PDB entry 5D4R | X-ray diffraction, 2.07 A resolution | chains A and U of the 4 polymer chains in the assembly

# Chain A
Protein: Arabinose metabolism transcriptional repressor
From: Bacillus subtilis (strain 168)
UniProtKB: P96711 (ARAR_BACSU); residue numbers follow UniProt; this construct covers 1-68
Sequence (88 residues; each row starts with the number of its first residue; numbers below 1 keep their minus sign (Met-19 is residue -19)):
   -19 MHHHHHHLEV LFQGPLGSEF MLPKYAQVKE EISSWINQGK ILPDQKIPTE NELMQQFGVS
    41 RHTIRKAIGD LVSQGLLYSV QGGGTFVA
Disordered / not traced: -19 to -14
Construct notes: expression tag (-19 to 0)
Swiss-Prot annotation at these positions:
  - DNA-binding region: Glu30 to Gly49 (H-T-H motif)

# Chain U
Molecule: 21-nt DNA strand
Sequence (21 nucleotides; each row starts with the number of its first residue):
    22 ATATTTGTAC GTACTAATTA T

# How chain A and chain U interact
Residue-residue contacts (20):
  Leu-4(A) - DA37(U)  phosphate contact
  Thr29(A) - DT26(U)  phosphate contact
  Thr29(A) - DT27(U)  phosphate contact
  Glu30(A) - DT27(U)  hydrogen bond to the phosphate
  Glu30(A) - DG28(U)  phosphate contact
  Arg41(A) - DT27(U)  base contact
  Arg41(A) - DG28(U)  hydrogen bond to the base
  Arg41(A) - DT29(U)  base contact
  Arg45(A) - DT27(U)  sugar contact
  Arg45(A) - DG28(U)  salt bridge to the phosphate
  Arg45(A) - DT29(U)  base contact
  Ser59(A) - DT27(U)  phosphate contact
  Ser59(A) - DG28(U)  phosphate contact
  Val60(A) - DT27(U)  sugar contact
  Gln61(A) - DT27(U)  base contact
  Gln61(A) - DG28(U)  sugar contact
  Gly62(A) - DT26(U)  hydrogen bond to the base
  Gly62(A) - DT27(U)  hydrogen bond to the sugar
  Gly64(A) - DT27(U)  sugar contact
  Thr65(A) - DT27(U)  phosphate contact
Also at the interface, not in a pair above, chain A (13 interface residues in all): Pro28, Gly63
Also at the interface, not in a pair above, chain U (7 interface residues in all): DT25, DT36

# Summary
13 residues of chain A face 7 of chain U across their interface; the contacts include 4 hydrogen bonds and 1
salt bridge. Among the polar pairs are Arg41(A)-DG28(U), Gly62(A)-DT26(U) and Gly62(A)-DT27(U).
Chain A is Arabinose metabolism transcriptional repressor (Bacillus subtilis (strain 168)) and chain U is a
21-nt DNA strand; the structure, Crystal Structure of AraR(DBD) in complex with operator ORE1, was determined
by X-ray diffraction together with 5D4S from the same study.
